PDB entry 3UCW | X-ray diffraction, 1.76 A resolution | chains A and B

# Chain A (and B)
Molecule: Calmodulin
From: Homo sapiens
Notes: fragment: N-terminal domain residues 2-80; chain B of this document is another copy of the same molecule, construct and numbering; everything in this record applies to it too
UniProtKB: P62158 (CALM_HUMAN); residues 1-79 here correspond to UniProt positions 2-80 (UniProt number = residue number + 1)
Chain sequence (79 residues; numbered 1 to 79; the number before each row is that of its first residue):
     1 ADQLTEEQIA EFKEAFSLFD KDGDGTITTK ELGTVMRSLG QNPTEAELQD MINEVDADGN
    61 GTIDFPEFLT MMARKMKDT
Disordered / not traced: 1-3, 78-79 (chain B: 1-2)
Bound ions: Mg2+ site 1: Asp-20, Asp-22, Asp-24, Thr-26; Mg2+ site 2 near Thr-62 (its only coordinating residue here); Mg2+ site 3: Asp-64 (shared with Asp-64(B) of chain B)
From the paper describing this entry:
  - Mg2+ coordination: Asp-20, Asp-22, Asp-24, Thr-26, Thr-62, Asp-64
  - Mg2+ coordination through a water molecule: Val-55, Asp-56, Asp-58, Glu-67
  - self-association interface (contacts with another copy of this molecule): Asp-64
  - conformationally variable residues (helix shift): Asp-56

# Interface between chain A and chain B
Contacting residue pairs - 19 pairs, chain A then chain B:
  Glu-54(A) with Thr-70(B), hydrogen bond (backbone-side chain); Arg-74(B), salt bridge; Lys-77(B), salt bridge
  Val-55(A) with Thr-70(B)
  Ala-57(A) with Ile-9(B); Leu-69(B)
  Asp-58(A) with Pro-66(B); Leu-69(B)
  Pro-66(A) with Asp-58(B); Glu-67(B)
  Glu-67(A) with Pro-66(B)
  Leu-69(A) with Asp-58(B)
  Thr-70(A) with Glu-54(B), hydrogen bond (side chain-backbone); Val-55(B), hydrogen bond (side chain-backbone)
  Arg-74(A) with Glu-54(B), salt bridge; Thr-70(B); Met-71(B); Arg-74(B)
  Lys-77(A) with Glu-54(B), salt bridge
Other interface residues (no listed pair), chain A (13 interface residues in all): Leu-4, Ile-9, Asp-64
Other interface residues (no listed pair), chain B (17 interface residues in all): Leu-4, Asp-50, Met-51, Ala-57, Asp-64, Ala-73

# Summary
Chain A and chain B form an interface of 13 and 17 residues respectively; the contacts include 3 hydrogen
bonds and 4 salt bridges. Among the polar pairs are Glu-54(A)/Arg-74(B), Glu-54(A)/Lys-77(B) and
Glu-54(A)/Thr-70(B). The paper reports Mg2+ coordination by Asp-20(A), Asp-22(A) and Asp-24(A) among others;
water-mediated Mg2+ coordination by Val-55(A), Asp-56(A) and Asp-58(A) among others.
Both chains are Calmodulin (Homo sapiens). Entry 3UCW (Structure of MG2+ bound N-Terminal domain of
Calmodulin) was determined by X-ray diffraction, deposited together with 3UCT.
